8JTD - chains B and F of the 8 polymer chains in the assembly; structure by electron microscopy, 4.90 A resolution (low resolution: residue-level contacts below are approximate; hydrogen-bond / salt-bridge calls are withheld).

== Chain B (and F) ==
Protein: gp41 protein of HIV Envelope trimer
From: Human immunodeficiency virus 1
Notes: chain F of this document is another copy of the same molecule, construct and numbering; everything in this record applies to it too
Chain sequence (153 residues; numbered 512 to 664; the number before each row is that of its first residue):
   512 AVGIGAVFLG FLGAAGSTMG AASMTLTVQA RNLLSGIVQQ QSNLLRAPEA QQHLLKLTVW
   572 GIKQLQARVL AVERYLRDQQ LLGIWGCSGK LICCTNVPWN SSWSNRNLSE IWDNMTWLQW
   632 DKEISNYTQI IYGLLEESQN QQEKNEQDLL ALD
Not modelled in the structure: 512-519, 547-565 (chain F: 512-519, 546-567)
Cystine bridges: Cys-598/Cys-604
Covalently attached groups: N-acetylglucosamine (NAG) linked to Asn-611, Asn-618, Asn-637

== How chain B and chain F interact ==
Pairs across the interface (7; chain B residue first):
  Val-580(B) / Arg-579(F)
  Glu-584(B) / Arg-579(F)
  Gln-591(B) / Leu-545(F)
  Ile-595(B) / Thr-538(F)
  Glu-647(B) / Arg-542(F)
  Gln-652(B) / Thr-538(F)
  Asn-656(B) / Met-535(F)
Other interface residues (no listed pair), chain B (12 interface residues in all): Leu-576, Gln-577, Leu-581, Leu-587, Arg-588
Other interface residues (no listed pair), chain F (7 interface residues in all): Leu-576, Tyr-586

== In short ==
12 residues of chain B and 7 residues of chain F are in contact. N-acetylglucosamine is covalently linked to
Asn-611(B), Asn-618(B) and Asn-637(B).
Both chains are gp41 protein of HIV Envelope trimer (Human immunodeficiency virus 1). Entry 8JTD (BJOX2000.664
trimer in complex with Fab fragment of broadly neutralizing HIV antibody PGT145) was determined by electron
microscopy (same publication as 8JTM).
